PDB entry 7UMS | electron microscopy, 3.50 A resolution | chains B and c of the 46 polymer chains in the assembly

# Chain B
Molecule: Intermediate capsid protein VP6
Reference sequence: A0A223GHC7 (A0A223GHC7_9REOV); residue numbers follow UniProt; this construct covers 1-397
Amino-acid sequence (397 residues; each row starts with the number of its first residue):
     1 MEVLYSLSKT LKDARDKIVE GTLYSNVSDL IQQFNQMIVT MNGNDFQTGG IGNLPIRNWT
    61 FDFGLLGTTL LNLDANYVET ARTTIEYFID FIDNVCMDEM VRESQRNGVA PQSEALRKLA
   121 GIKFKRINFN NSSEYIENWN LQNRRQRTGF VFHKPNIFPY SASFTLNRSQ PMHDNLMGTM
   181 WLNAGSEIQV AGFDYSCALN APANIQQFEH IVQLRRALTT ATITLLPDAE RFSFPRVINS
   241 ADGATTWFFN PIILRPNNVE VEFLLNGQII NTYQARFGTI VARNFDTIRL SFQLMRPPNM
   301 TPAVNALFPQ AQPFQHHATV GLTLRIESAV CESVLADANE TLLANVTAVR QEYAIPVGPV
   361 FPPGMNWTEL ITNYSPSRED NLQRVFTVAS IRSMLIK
Construct notes: conflict V281 (Ile in A0A223GHC7)

# Chain c
Molecule: Outer capsid glycoprotein VP7
Reference sequence: B1NP55 (B1NP55_9REOV); numbering as in UniProt (aligned over 1-326)
Amino-acid sequence (326 residues; each row starts with the number of its first residue):
     1 MYGIEYTTIL IFLISIILLN YILKSVTRIM DYIIYRFLLI FVALFALTKA QNYGLNIPIT
    61 GSMDTVYSNS TREEVFLTST LCLYYPTEAS TQISDGEWKD SLSQMFLIKG WPTGSVYFKE
   121 YSNIVDFSVD PQLYCDYNLV LMKYDQSLEL DMSELADLIL NEWLCNPMDI TLYYYQQSGE
   181 SNKWISMGSS CTVKVCPLNT QTLGIGCQTT NVDSFETVAE NEKLAIVDVV DGINHKINLT
   241 TTTCTIRNCK KLGPRENVAV IQVGGANILD ITADPTTNPQ IERMMRVNWK RWWQVFYTIV
   301 DYINQIVQVM SKRSRSLNSA AFYYRV
Not modelled in the structure: 1-54, 315-326
Construct notes: conflict I108 (Thr in B1NP55), S147 (Asn in B1NP55)
Disulfides: C82-C135, C165-C249, C191-C244, C196-C207
Glycans and other covalent adducts: N-acetylglucosamine (NAG) linked to N69, N238
Ion coordination: Ca2+ site 1: D95 (shared with 3 residues of chain b); Ca2+ site 2: D151, E154, E222, L224; Ca2+ site 3: Q177, D228, D231 (shared with 1 residue of chain a); Ca2+ site 4: G206, S214, E216 (shared with 1 residue of chain a); Ca2+ site 5: D270, T272, D274, T277; Ca2+ site 6: D301 (shared with 4 residues of chain b)
What the authors report for this chain:
  - post-translational modification sites: N69, N238

# Interface between chain B and chain c
Pairs across the interface - 39 pairs, chain B then chain c:
  Y160(B) with D64(c)
  A162(B) with S62(c); M63(c), hydrogen bond (backbone-backbone)
  S163(B) with G61(c); S62(c); M63(c)
  F164(B) with I59(c); T60(c); G61(c), hydrogen bond (backbone-backbone)
  T165(B) with I59(c); T60(c)
  L166(B) with I57(c); P58(c); I59(c), hydrogen bond (backbone-backbone)
  N167(B) with L55(c); N56(c); P58(c)
  S169(B) with L55(c); I59(c)
  M172(B) with E256(c); E282(c)
  D174(B) with P254(c)
  M180(B) with M63(c), hydrophobic
  V237(B) with Y67(c)
  I238(B) with M63(c), hydrophobic
  N239(B) with S62(c); M63(c); T65(c), hydrogen bond (side chain-backbone); Y67(c)
  A241(B) with I59(c), hydrophobic; T60(c); G61(c)
  G243(B) with S68(c), hydrogen bond (backbone-side chain)
  T246(B) with Y67(c)
  Q310(B) with E180(c)
  A311(B) with T272(c)
  Q312(B) with G253(c); P254(c)
  P313(B) with P279(c), hydrophobic
Other interface residues (no listed pair), chain B (28 interface residues in all): R168, P171, W181, R236, D242, P309, Q315
Other interface residues (no listed pair), chain c (25 interface residues in all): V66, T277, Q280, R283, S311

# Overview
28 residues of chain B and 25 residues of chain c are in contact; the contacts include 5 hydrogen bonds. Among
the polar pairs are N239(B)-T65(c), G243(B)-S68(c) and A162(B)-M63(c). N-acetylglucosamine is covalently
linked to N69(c) and N238(c). The Ca2+ site 4 is built by G206(c), S214(c) and E216(c). From the paper:
modification sites N69(c) and N238(c).
Here chain B is Intermediate capsid protein VP6 and chain c is Outer capsid glycoprotein VP7. Entry 7UMS
(Structure of the VP5*/VP8* assembly from the human rotavirus strain CDC-9 in complex with antibody 41 ...)
was determined by electron microscopy together with 7UMT from the same study.
